4Q7U - chain A; structure by X-ray diffraction, 1.30 A resolution.

[Chain A]
Protein: PSmOrange2
Organism: Discosoma sp
UniProt: D0VWW2 (D0VWW2_DISSP); residues -4 to 231 here correspond to UniProt positions 1-236 (UniProt number = residue number + 5)
Amino-acid sequence (245 residues; row label = number of the first residue in the row; note: 3 numbers in that range are skipped by the numbering (no residue carries them; nothing is unmodelled there); numbers below 1 keep their minus sign (Met-16 is residue -16)):
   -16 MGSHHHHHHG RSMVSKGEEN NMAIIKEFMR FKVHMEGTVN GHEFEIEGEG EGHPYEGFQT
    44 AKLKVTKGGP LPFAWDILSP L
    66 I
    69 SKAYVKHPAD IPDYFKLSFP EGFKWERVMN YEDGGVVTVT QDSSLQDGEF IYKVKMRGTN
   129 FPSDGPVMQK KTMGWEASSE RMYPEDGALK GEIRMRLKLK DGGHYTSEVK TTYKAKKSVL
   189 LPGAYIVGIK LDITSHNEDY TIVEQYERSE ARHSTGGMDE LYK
Disordered / not traced: -16 to 5, 227-231
Glycans and other covalent adducts: covalent link Leu64-Ile66; covalent link Ile66-Ser69
Modified / non-standard residues: Ile66 ([(4Z)-2-{(2R,5R)-2-[(1S,2S)-1-amino-2-methylbutyl]-2-hydroxy-5-methyl-2,5-dihydro-1,3-oxazol-4-yl}-4-(4-hydroxybenzylidene)-5-oxo-4,5-dihydro-1H-imidazol-1-yl]acetic acid; OIM)
Differences from the reference sequence: expression tag (-16 to -5); engineered mutation His17 (Arg22 in D0VWW2), Thr21 (Ser26 in D0VWW2), His36 (Arg41 in D0VWW2), Leu64 (Gln69 in D0VWW2), Tyr99 (Phe104 in D0VWW2), Met124 (Leu129 in D0VWW2), Arg162 (Lys167 in D0VWW2), Ser186 (Pro191 in D0VWW2), Leu188 (Gln193 in D0VWW2), Ser217 (Ala222 in D0VWW2), Ala219 (Gly224 in D0VWW2); chromophore (66, 66, 66, 66)
From the paper describing this entry:
  - contacts within the chain: Gln42-Glu215 (hydrogen bond), Glu215-Ser217 (hydrogen bond), Tyr72-Ser217
  - conformationally variable residues: Glu215

[In short]
The paper reports conformational variability at Glu215; contacts within the chain involving Gln42, Glu215 and
Ser217 among others.
Chain A is PSmOrange2 (Discosoma sp); the structure, Crystal structure of photoswitchable fluorescent protein
PSmOrange2, was determined by X-ray diffraction together with 4Q7R and 4Q7T from the same study.
